Entry 8XBR (X-ray diffraction, 1.92 A resolution); this record covers chain A.

== Chain A ==
Name: Benzoylformate decarboxylase
Organism: Pseudomonas putida
Reference sequence: P20906 (MDLC_PSEPU); numbering as in UniProt (aligned over 1-526)
Amino-acid sequence (526 residues; row label = number of the first residue in the row):
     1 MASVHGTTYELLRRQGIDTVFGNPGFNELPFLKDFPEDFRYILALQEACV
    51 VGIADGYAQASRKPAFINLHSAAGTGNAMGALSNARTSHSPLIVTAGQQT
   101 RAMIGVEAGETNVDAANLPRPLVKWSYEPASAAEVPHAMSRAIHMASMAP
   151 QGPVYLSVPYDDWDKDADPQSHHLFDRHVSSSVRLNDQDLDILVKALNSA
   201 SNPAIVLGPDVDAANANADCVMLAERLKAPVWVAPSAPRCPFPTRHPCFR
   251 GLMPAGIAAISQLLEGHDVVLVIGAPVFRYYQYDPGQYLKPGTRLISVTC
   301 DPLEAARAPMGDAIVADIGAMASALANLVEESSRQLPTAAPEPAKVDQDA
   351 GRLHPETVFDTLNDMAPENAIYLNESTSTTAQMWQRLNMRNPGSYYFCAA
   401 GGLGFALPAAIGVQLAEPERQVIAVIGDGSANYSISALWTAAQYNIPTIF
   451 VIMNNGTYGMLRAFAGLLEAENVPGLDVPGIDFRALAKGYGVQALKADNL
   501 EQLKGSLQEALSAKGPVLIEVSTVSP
Disordered / not traced: 1
Construct notes: variant F26 (Ser in P20906), R86 (Trp in P20906), T87 (Asn in P20906), G109 (Leu in P20906), E110 (Leu in P20906), Y281 (His in P20906), M460 (Ala in P20906), A463 (Trp in P20906), L467 (Val in P20906)
Metal / ion sites: Mg2+: D428, N455, T457 (together with thiamine diphosphate)
Ligand contacts: thiamine diphosphate (TPP): E375, S376, T377, S378, T379, G401, G402, L403, G427, D428, G429, S430, Y433, N455, T457, Y458, G459, M460, L461
UniProt features mapped onto this chain:
  - binding site (Mg(2+)): N117, L118, R120
  - binding site (Ca(2+)): D428, N455, T457

== Overview ==
Bound to chain A: thiamine diphosphate. The Mg2+ site is built by D428, N455 and T457. From UniProt: 3
Mg2+-binding residues and 3 Ca2+-binding residues.
Chain A is Benzoylformate decarboxylase (Pseudomonas putida); the structure, Crystal structure of activity
improved formolase variant K3, was determined by X-ray diffraction, deposited together with 8XBO and 8XBQ.
